Entry 8VKI (electron microscopy, 2.96 A resolution); this record covers chains e and A of the 34 polymer chains in the assembly.

# Chain e
Molecule: 50S ribosomal protein L35
Organism: Mycolicibacterium smegmatis MC2 155
Reference sequence: A0QYU7 (RL35_MYCS2); residues 1-64 here = UniProt positions 1-64
Sequence (64 residues; each row starts with the number of its first residue):
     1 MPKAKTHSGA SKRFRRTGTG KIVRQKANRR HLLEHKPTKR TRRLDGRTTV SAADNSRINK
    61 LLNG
Disordered / not traced: 1

# Chain A
Molecule: 23S ribosomal RNA
Organism: Mycolicibacterium smegmatis MC2 155
Sequence (3120 nucleotides; row label = number of the first residue in the row):
     1 UAAGUGUUUA AGGGCGCAUG GUGGAUGCCU UGGCACUGGG AGCCGAUGAA GGACGUAGGA
    61 GGCUGCGAUA AGCCUCGGGG AGCUGUCAAC CGAGCGUUGA UCCGAGGAUG UCCGAAUGGG
   121 GAAACCCGGC ACGAGUGAUG UCGUGUCACC AGGCGCUGAA UAUAUAGGCG UCUGGGGGGA
   181 ACGCGGGGAA GUGAAACAUC UCAGUACCCG UAGGAAGAGA AAACAAAAUG UGAUUCCGUG
   241 AGUAGUGGCG AGCGAAAGCG GAGGAUGGCU AAACCGUAUG CAUGUGAUAC CGGGUAGGGG
   301 UUGUGUGUGC GGGGUUGUGG GACCUAUCUU UCCGGCUCUA CCUGGCUGGA GGGCAGUGAG
   361 AAAAUGUUGU GGUUAGCGGA AAUGGCUUGG GAUGGCCUGC CGUAGACGGU GAGAGCCCGG
   421 UACGUGAAAA CCCGACGUCU GUCUUGAUGG UGUUCCCGAG UAGCAGCGGG CCCGUGGAAU
   481 CUGCUGUGAA UCUGCCGGGA CCACCCGGUA AGCCUGAAUA CUUCCCAGUG ACCGAUAGCG
   541 GAUUAGUACC GUGAGGGAAU GGUGAAAAGU ACCCCGGGAG GGGAGUGAAA GAGUACCUGA
   601 AACCGUGCGC UUACAAUCCG UCAGAGCCCU CGACGUGUCG UGGGGUGAUG GCGUGCCUUU
   661 UGAAGAAUGA GCCUGCGAGU CAGGGACAUG UCGCGAGGUU AACCCGGGUG GGGUAGCCGC
   721 AGCGAAAGCG AGUCUGAAUA GGGCGUAUCC ACACAAGAGU GUGUGGUGUA GUGGUGUGUU
   781 CUGGACCCGA AGCGGAGUGA UCUACCCAUG GCCAGGGUGA AGCGCGGGUA AGACCGCGUG
   841 GAGGCCCGAA CCCACUUAGG UUGAAGACUG AGGGGAUGAG CUGUGGGUAG GGGUGAAAGG
   901 CCAAUCAAAC UCCGUGAUAG CUGGUUCUCC CCGAAAUGCA UUUAGGUGCA GCGUCGCAUG
   961 UUUCUUGCCG GAGGUAGAGC UACUGGAUGG CCGAUGGGCC CCACAGGGUU ACUGACGUCA
  1021 GCCAAACUCC GAAUGCCGGU AAGUCCAAGA GUGCGGCAGU GAGACGGCGG GGGAUAAGCU
  1081 CCGUGCGUCG AGAGGGAAAC AGCCCAGAUC GCCGGCUAAG GCCCCUAAGC GUGUGCUAAG
  1141 UGGAAAAGGA UGUGCAGUCG CGAAGACAAC CAGGAGGUUG GCUUAGAAGC AGCCACCCUU
  1201 GAAAGAGUGC GUAAUAGCUC ACUGGUCAAG UGAUUGUGCG CCGAUAAUGU AGCGGGGCUC
  1261 AAGCACACCG CCGAAGCCGC GGCAGCCAAC GUGUUGGCUG GGUAGGGGAG CGUCCUGCAU
  1321 CCGGUGAAGC CGCCGAGUGA UCGAGUGGUG GAGGGUGUGG GAGUGAGAAU GCAGGCAUGA
  1381 GUAGCGAUUA GGCAAGUGAG AACCUUGCCC GCCGAAAGAC CAAGGGUUCC UGGGCCAGGC
  1441 CAGUCCGCCC AGGGUGAGUC GGGACCUAAG GCGAGGCCGA CAGGCGUAGU CGAUGGACAA
  1501 CGGGUUGAUA UUCCCGUACC CGUGUAUGUG CGUCCAUGAU GAAUCAGCGG UACUAACCAU
  1561 CCAAAACCAC CGUGACCGCA CCUUUCGGGG UGUGGCGUUG GUGGGGCUGC AUGGGACCUU
  1621 CGUUGGUAGU AGUCAAGCGA UGGGGUGACG CAGGAAGGUA GCCGUACCGG UCAGUGGUAA
  1681 UACCGGGGUA AGCCUGUAGG GAGUCAGAUA GGUAAAUCCG UCUGGCAUAU AUCCUGAGAG
  1741 GUGAUGCAUA GCCGAGUGAG GCGAAUUCGG UGAUCCUAUG CUGCCGAGAA AAGCCUCUAG
  1801 CGAGGACAUA CACGGCCCGU ACCCCAAACC AACACAGGUG GUCAGGUAGA GAAUACUAAG
  1861 GCGUACGAGU GAACUAUGGU UAAGGAACUC GGCAAAAUGC CCCCGUAACU UCGGGAGAAG
  1921 GGGGACCCAC AUGGCGUGUA AGCCUUUACG GCCCAAGCGU GAGUGGGUGG CACAAACCAG
  1981 UGAGAAGCGA CUGUUUACUA AAAACACAGG UCCGUGCGAA GUCGCAAGAC GAUGUAUACG
  2041 GACUGACGCC UGCCCGGUGC UGGAAGGUUA AGAGGACCCG UUAACUCCCU UUGGGGGUGA
  2101 AGCGGAGAAU UUAAGCCCCA GUAAACGGCG GUGGUAACUA UAACCAUCCU AAGGUAGCGA
  2161 AAUUCCUUGU CGGGUAAGUU CCGACCUGCA CGAAUGGCGU AACGACUUCU CAACUGUCUC
  2221 AACCAUAGAC UCGGCGAAAU UGCACUACGA GUAAAGAUGC UCGUUACGCG CGGCAGGACG
  2281 AAAAGACCCC GGGACCUUCA CUACAACUUG GUAUUGGUGC UCGAUACGGU UUGUGUAGGA
  2341 UAGGUGGGAG ACUGUGAAGC UCACACGCCA GUGUGGGUGG AGUCGUUGUU GAAAUACCAC
  2401 UCUGAUCGUA UUGGGCCUCU AACCUCGGAC CGUAUAUCCG GUUCAGGGAC AGUGCCUGGU
  2461 GGGUAGUUUA ACUGGGGCGG UUGCCUCCUA AAAUGUAACG GAGGCGCCCA AAGGUUCCCU
  2521 CAACCUGGAC GGCAAUCAGG UGUUGAGUGU AAGUGCACAA GGGAGCUUGA CUGCGAGACG
  2581 GACAUGUCGA GCAGGGACGA AAGUCGGGAC UAGUGAUCCG GCACCUCUGA GUGGAAGGGG
  2641 UGUCGCUCAA CGGAUAAAAG GUACCCCGGG GAUAACAGGC UGAUCUUCCC CAAGAGUCCA
  2701 UAUCGACGGG AUGGUUUGGC ACCUCGAUGU CGGCUCGUCG CAUCCUGGGG CUGGAGCAGG
  2761 UCCCAAGGGU UGGGCUGUUC GCCCAUUAAA GCGGCACGCG AGCUGGGUUU AGAACGUCGU
  2821 GAGACAGUUC GGUCUCUAUC CGCCGCGCGC GUCAGAAGCU UGAGGAAACC UGUCCCUAGU
  2881 ACGAGAGGAC CGGGACGGAC GAACCUCUGG UAUACCAGUU GUCCCACCAG GGGCACGGCU
  2941 GGAUAGCCAC GUUCGGACAG GAUAACCGCU GAAAGCAUCU AAGCGGGAAA CCUCUUCCAA
  3001 GACCAGGCUU CUCACCCUCU AGGAGGGAUA AGGCCCCCCG CAGACCACGG GAUUGAUAGA
  3061 CCAGACCUGG AAGCCUAGUA AUAGGUGCAG GGAACUGGCA CUAACCGGCC GAAAACUUAC
Disordered / not traced: 1, 1546-1619, 2064-2118, 2136-2144, 2152, 2164-2191

# Interface between chain e and chain A
Residue-residue contacts (87):
  Pro2(e) - A682(A)  base contact
  Pro2(e) - G683(A)  hydrogen bond to the base
  Pro2(e) - G685(A)  sugar contact
  Pro2(e) - U782(A)  base contact
  Lys3(e) - G240(A)  salt bridge to the phosphate
  Lys3(e) - A241(A)  sugar contact
  Lys3(e) - G242(A)  salt bridge to the phosphate
  Lys3(e) - G685(A)  sugar contact
  Ala4(e) - G685(A)  hydrogen bond to the sugar
  Lys5(e) - G242(A)  base contact
  Lys5(e) - C253(A)  salt bridge to the phosphate
  Lys5(e) - G254(A)  salt bridge to the phosphate
  Thr6(e) - G242(A)  sugar contact
  Thr6(e) - U243(A)  phosphate contact
  His7(e) - A251(A)  salt bridge to the phosphate
  Ser8(e) - U246(A)  base contact
  Ser8(e) - G247(A)  base contact
  Ser8(e) - G252(A)  hydrogen bond to the base
  Ser8(e) - C253(A)  base contact
  Lys12(e) - U246(A)  hydrogen bond to the base
  Lys12(e) - G247(A)  hydrogen bond to the base
  Lys12(e) - C249(A)  hydrogen bond to the base
  Arg13(e) - C249(A)  phosphate contact
  Arg13(e) - G250(A)  salt bridge to the phosphate
  Arg13(e) - U2617(A)  hydrogen bond to the sugar
  Arg13(e) - C2618(A)  sugar contact
  Arg15(e) - G724(A)  salt bridge to the phosphate
  Arg15(e) - A725(A)  salt bridge to the phosphate
  Thr17(e) - C723(A)  phosphate contact
  Thr17(e) - C744(A)  phosphate contact
  Thr17(e) - G745(A)  hydrogen bond to the phosphate
  Gly18(e) - G722(A)  sugar contact
  Gly18(e) - C723(A)  hydrogen bond to the phosphate
  Gly18(e) - G745(A)  sugar contact
  Thr19(e) - G745(A)  hydrogen bond to the phosphate
  Thr19(e) - U746(A)  phosphate contact
  Lys21(e) - G745(A)  salt bridge to the phosphate
  Arg24(e) - A2584(A)  salt bridge to the phosphate
  Arg24(e) - U2585(A)  salt bridge to the phosphate
  Lys26(e) - U2585(A)  phosphate contact
  Ala27(e) - U2585(A)  hydrogen bond to the phosphate
  Ala27(e) - A2616(A)  phosphate contact
  Ala27(e) - U2617(A)  phosphate contact
  Asn28(e) - U2585(A)  phosphate contact
  Asn28(e) - A2616(A)  hydrogen bond to the phosphate
  Asn28(e) - U2617(A)  hydrogen bond to the phosphate
  Arg29(e) - U2617(A)  phosphate contact
  Arg29(e) - G2642(A)  salt bridge to the phosphate
  Arg30(e) - U2617(A)  phosphate contact
  Arg30(e) - C2618(A)  salt bridge to the phosphate
  Arg30(e) - C2644(A)  hydrogen bond to the base
  His31(e) - A2616(A)  salt bridge to the phosphate
  His31(e) - C2644(A)  base contact
  His31(e) - G2645(A)  hydrogen bond to the base
  His31(e) - C2646(A)  base contact
  Leu32(e) - G2615(A)  phosphate contact
  Leu32(e) - A2616(A)  phosphate contact
  Leu32(e) - C2644(A)  hydrogen bond to the phosphate
  Leu33(e) - U2643(A)  phosphate contact
  Leu33(e) - C2644(A)  hydrogen bond to the phosphate
  Glu34(e) - C2644(A)  hydrogen bond to the phosphate
  His35(e) - U2614(A)  phosphate contact
  His35(e) - G2615(A)  salt bridge to the phosphate
  Lys36(e) - G2615(A)  phosphate contact
  Pro37(e) - G2607(A)  phosphate contact
  Thr38(e) - U2572(A)  hydrogen bond to the phosphate
  Lys39(e) - G2607(A)  salt bridge to the phosphate
  Arg40(e) - G2586(A)  salt bridge to the phosphate
  Arg40(e) - U2587(A)  salt bridge to the phosphate
  Arg42(e) - C2574(A)  base contact
  Arg42(e) - G2575(A)  hydrogen bond to the base
  Arg42(e) - G2606(A)  base contact
  Arg43(e) - U2587(A)  salt bridge to the phosphate
  Leu44(e) - G2586(A)  phosphate contact
  Arg47(e) - G724(A)  salt bridge to the phosphate
  Arg47(e) - A725(A)  salt bridge to the phosphate
  Ser51(e) - C2583(A)  hydrogen bond to the phosphate
  Ser51(e) - A2584(A)  hydrogen bond to the phosphate
  Ala53(e) - C949(A)  phosphate contact
  Ala53(e) - A2582(A)  sugar contact
  Asp54(e) - C2583(A)  hydrogen bond to the sugar
  Asn55(e) - G1055(A)  phosphate contact
  Arg57(e) - G948(A)  hydrogen bond to the phosphate
  Arg57(e) - C949(A)  salt bridge to the phosphate
  Asn63(e) - A686(A)  sugar contact
  Gly64(e) - G685(A)  hydrogen bond to the base
  Gly64(e) - A686(A)  sugar contact
Interface residues without a listed pair, chain e (44 interface residues in all): Gly9, Ala52, Asn59
Interface residues without a listed pair, chain A (57 interface residues in all): G245, C687, G743, A950, C1054, C2571, G2573, C2588, G2589

# Overview
44 residues of chain e and 57 residues of chain A are in contact; the contacts include 25 hydrogen bonds and
22 salt bridges. Polar pairs include Pro2(e)-G683(A), Ser8(e)-G252(A) and Lys12(e)-U246(A).
Here chain e is 50S ribosomal protein L35 and chain A is 23S ribosomal RNA, both from Mycolicibacterium
smegmatis MC2 155. Entry 8VKI (Structure of Mycobacterium smegmatis 50S ribosomal subunit bound to
HflX:50S-HflX-C) was determined by electron microscopy (same publication as 8VIO, 8VK0, 8VK7, 8VKW, 8VPK,
8VR4, 8VR8 and 8VRL).
